Entry 5KSV (X-ray diffraction, 2.19 A resolution); this record covers chains A and C of the 3 polymer chains in the assembly.

[Chain A]
Molecule: MHC class II HLA-DQ-alpha chain
From: Homo sapiens
UniProtKB: O19705 (O19705_HUMAN); the construct lacks a stretch of the UniProt sequence and is renumbered around it, so the offset changes along the chain: -1 to 9 = UniProt 1-11; 10-52 = UniProt 13-55; 54-191 = UniProt 56-193
Chain sequence (199 residues; each row starts with the number of its first residue; note: 1 number in that range is skipped by the numbering (no residue carries it; nothing is unmodelled there); numbers below 1 keep their minus sign (Glu-1 is residue -1)):
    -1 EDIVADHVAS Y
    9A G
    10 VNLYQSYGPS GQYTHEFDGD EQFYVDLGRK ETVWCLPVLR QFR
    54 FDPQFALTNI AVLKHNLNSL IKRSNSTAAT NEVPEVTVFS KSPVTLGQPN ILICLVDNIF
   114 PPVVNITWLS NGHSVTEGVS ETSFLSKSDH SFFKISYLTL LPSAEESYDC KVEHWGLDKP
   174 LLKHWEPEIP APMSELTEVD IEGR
Disordered / not traced: -1 to 0, 181-197
Disulfide bonds: Cys107-Cys163
Construct notes: expression tag (192-197)

[Chain C]
Molecule: HLA class II histocompatibility antigen gamma chain
From: Homo sapiens
Chain sequence (15 residues; numbered -3 to 12; 1 number in that range is skipped by the numbering (no residue carries it; nothing is unmodelled there); the number before each row is that of its first residue; numbers below 1 keep their minus sign (Met-3 is residue -3)):
    -3 MAT
     1 PLLMQALPMG AL
Disordered / not traced: 10-12

[Chain A / chain C interface]
Pairs across the interface (24; chain A residue first):
  Tyr9(A) - Leu3(C)
  Tyr9(A) - Met4(C)  hydrogen bond (backbone-backbone)
  Tyr22(A) - Leu3(C)
  His24(A) - Leu2(C)
  His24(A) - Leu3(C)
  Trp43(A) - Pro1(C)  hydrophobic
  Phe51(A) - Ala-2(C)
  Arg52(A) - Ala-2(C)  hydrogen bond (backbone-backbone)
  Arg52(A) - Thr-1(C)
  Arg52(A) - Pro1(C)
  Phe54(A) - Pro1(C)
  Phe58(A) - Leu3(C)  hydrophobic
  Asn62(A) - Leu3(C)
  Asn62(A) - Met4(C)  hydrogen bond (side chain-backbone)
  Asn62(A) - Gln5(C)
  Asn62(A) - Ala6(C)  hydrogen bond (side chain-backbone)
  Val65(A) - Ala6(C)  hydrophobic
  Val65(A) - Leu7(C)
  Val65(A) - Pro8(C)
  Leu66(A) - Ala6(C)  hydrophobic
  His68(A) - Met9(C)
  Asn69(A) - Leu7(C)  hydrogen bond (side chain-backbone)
  Asn69(A) - Pro8(C)
  Asn69(A) - Met9(C)  hydrogen bond (side chain-backbone)
Other interface residues (no listed pair), chain A (15 interface residues in all): Gln50, Leu73

[Overview]
15 residues of chain A face 11 of chain C across their interface, with 6 hydrogen bonds. Polar pairs include
Asn62(A)-Met4(C), Asn62(A)-Ala6(C) and Asn69(A)-Leu7(C).
Here chain A is MHC class II HLA-DQ-alpha chain and chain C is HLA class II histocompatibility antigen gamma
chain, both from Homo sapiens. Entry 5KSV (Crystal structure of HLA-DQ2.5-CLIP2) was determined by X-ray
diffraction (same publication as 5KSU).
